PDB entry 4KEH | X-ray diffraction, 1.90 A resolution | chains A and B of the 4 polymer chains in the assembly

# Chain A (and B)
Name: N-{3-[dihydroxy(nonyl)-lambda~4~-sulfanyl]propyl}-N~3~-[(2R)-2-hydroxy-3,3-dimethyl-4-(phosphonooxy)butanoyl]-beta-alaninamide
From: Escherichia coli
Notes: EC 4.2.1.59, 5.3.3.14; chain B of this document is another copy of the same molecule, construct and numbering; everything in this record applies to it too
UniProt: P0A6Q3 (FABA_ECOLI); residues 1-171 here correspond to UniProt positions 2-172 (UniProt number = residue number + 1)
Chain sequence (171 residues; numbered 1 to 171; the number before each row is that of its first residue):
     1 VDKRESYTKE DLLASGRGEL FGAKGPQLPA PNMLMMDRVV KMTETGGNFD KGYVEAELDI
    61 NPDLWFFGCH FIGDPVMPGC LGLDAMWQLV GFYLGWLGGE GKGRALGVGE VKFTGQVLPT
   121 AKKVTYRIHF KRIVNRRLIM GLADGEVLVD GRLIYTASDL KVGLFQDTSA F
Not modelled in the structure: 167-171 (chain B: 1-2, 168-171)
Glycans and other covalent adducts: compound 1R3 linked to His70
Residues lining bound ligands:
  - 1R3 (N-{3-[dihydroxy(nonyl)-lambda~4~-sulfanyl]propyl}-N~3~-[(2R)-2-hydroxy-3,3-dimethyl-4-(phosphonooxy)butanoyl]-beta-alaninamide), molecule 1: Pro26, Gln27, Leu28, Asp84, Trp87, Gln88, Gly91, Phe92, Gly103, Arg104, Ala105, Leu106, Val162, Phe165
  - 1R3, molecule 2: Phe71, Val76, Met77, Pro78, Gly79, Phe113, Thr114, Gly115, Gln116, Tyr155
Curated features (UniProtKB/Swiss-Prot):
  - active site: His70
What the authors report for this chain:
  - binding site for 1R3: His70
  - catalytic residues: His70
  - conformationally variable residues: Arg137

# How chain A and chain B interact
Residue-residue contacts - 67 pairs, chain A then chain B:
  Gly16(A) with Ile72(B)
  Gln27(A) with Phe71(B); Ile72(B)
  Leu28(A) with Phe71(B)
  Pro29(A) with Cys69(B); His70(B); Phe71(B)
  Ala30(A) with Cys69(B), hydrogen bond (backbone-backbone); Ile72(B), hydrophobic
  Pro31(A) with Cys69(B)
  Asn32(A) with Cys69(B)
  Met33(A) with Trp65(B), hydrophobic; Cys69(B), hydrophobic; Pro78(B), hydrophobic; Cys80(B), hydrophobic
  Trp65(A) with Met33(B), hydrophobic; Trp65(B), hydrophobic
  Cys69(A) with Pro29(B); Ala30(B), hydrogen bond (backbone-backbone); Pro31(B); Asn32(B); Met33(B), hydrophobic
  His70(A) with Pro29(B); Asp84(B)
  Phe71(A) with Gln27(B); Leu28(B); Pro29(B); Gly103(B); Arg104(B)
  Ile72(A) with Gly16(B); Gln27(B), hydrogen bond (backbone-side chain); Ala30(B), hydrophobic
  Asp74(A) with Lys102(B), salt bridge; Arg104(B), salt bridge
  Pro78(A) with Met33(B), hydrophobic
  Cys80(A) with Met33(B), hydrophobic; Cys80(B); Asp84(B); Trp87(B), hydrophobic
  Leu83(A) with Leu83(B), hydrophobic
  Asp84(A) with Cys80(B), hydrogen bond
  Trp87(A) with Cys80(B), hydrophobic; Phe113(B), hydrophobic
  Lys102(A) with Asp74(B), salt bridge
  Gly103(A) with Phe71(B)
  Arg104(A) with Phe71(B); Asp74(B), salt bridge; Val76(B); Gln116(B), hydrogen bond
  Ala105(A) with Phe113(B)
  Leu106(A) with Lys112(B); Phe113(B), hydrogen bond (backbone-backbone)
  Gly107(A) with Val111(B)
  Val108(A) with Glu110(B); Val111(B), hydrogen bond (backbone-backbone)
  Gly109(A) with Val108(B); Gly109(B)
  Glu110(A) with Val108(B); Gly109(B), hydrogen bond (backbone-backbone)
  Val111(A) with Gly107(B); Val108(B), hydrogen bond (backbone-backbone)
  Lys112(A) with Leu106(B)
  Phe113(A) with Trp87(B), hydrophobic; Ala105(B); Leu106(B), hydrogen bond (backbone-backbone); Gly107(B)
  Gln116(A) with Arg104(B), hydrogen bond
Interface residues without a listed pair, chain A (34 interface residues in all): Val76, Leu81
Interface residues without a listed pair, chain B (34 interface residues in all): Leu81

# Summary
Chain A and chain B each contribute 34 residues to their interface, with 11 hydrogen bonds and 4 salt bridges.
Among the polar pairs are Asp74(A)-Lys102(B), Asp74(A)-Arg104(B) and Ile72(A)-Gln27(B). Ligands of chain A:
compound 1R3. Compound 1R3 is covalently linked to His70(A). From the paper: the catalytic residue His70(A); a
binding site for 1R3 at His70(A).
Both chains are
N-{3-[dihydroxy(nonyl)-lambda~4~-sulfanyl]propyl}-N~3~-[(2R)-2-hydroxy-3,3-dimethyl-4-(phosphonooxy)butanoyl]-beta-alaninamide
(Escherichia coli). Entry 4KEH (Crosslinked Crystal Structure of Type II Fatty Synthase Dehydratase, FabA, and
Acyl Carrier Protein, AcpP) was determined by X-ray diffraction.
